Entry 6H82 (electron microscopy, 3.78 A resolution); this record covers chains G and X of the 32 polymer chains in the assembly.

# Chain G (and X)
Protein: VP4
Source organism: Haloarcula hispanica icosahedral virus 2
Notes: chain X of this document is another copy of the same molecule, construct and numbering; everything in this record applies to it too
UniProtKB: H9AZX2 (H9AZX2_9VIRU); numbering as in UniProt (aligned over 4-232)
Amino-acid sequence (229 residues; each row starts with the number of its first residue):
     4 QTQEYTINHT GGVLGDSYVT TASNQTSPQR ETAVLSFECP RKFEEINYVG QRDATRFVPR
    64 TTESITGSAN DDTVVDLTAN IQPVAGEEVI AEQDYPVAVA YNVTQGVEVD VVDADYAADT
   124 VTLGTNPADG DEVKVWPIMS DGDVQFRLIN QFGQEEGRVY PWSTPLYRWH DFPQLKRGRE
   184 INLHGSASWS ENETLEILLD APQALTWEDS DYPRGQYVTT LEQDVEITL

# How chain G and chain X interact
Contacting residue pairs - 15 pairs, chain G then chain X:
  Gln28(G) - Gln28(X)
  Gln28(G) - Pro31(X)
  Gln28(G) - Arg33(X)  hydrogen bond
  Pro31(G) - Gln28(X)
  Arg33(G) - Gln28(X)  hydrogen bond
  Arg33(G) - Arg33(X)
  Arg33(G) - Thr35(X)
  Glu34(G) - Arg33(X)
  Phe155(G) - Trp165(X)  hydrophobic
  Gly156(G) - Glu34(X)
  Gln157(G) - Pro164(X)
  Gln157(G) - Trp165(X)
  Pro164(G) - Gln157(X)
  Trp165(G) - Phe155(X)  hydrophobic
  Trp165(G) - Gln157(X)
Other interface residues (no listed pair), chain G (12 interface residues in all): Thr35, Glu158, Arg161
Other interface residues (no listed pair), chain X (13 interface residues in all): Arg150, Gly156, Glu158, Arg161

# In short
12 residues of chain G and 13 residues of chain X are in contact, with 2 hydrogen bonds. The hydrogen-bonded
pair is Gln28(G)-Arg33(X).
Chain G and chain X are both VP4 (Haloarcula hispanica icosahedral virus 2); the structure, Cryo-EM structure
of the archaeal extremophilic internal membrane containing Haloarcula hispanica icosahedral virus 2 (HHIV-2)
at ..., was determined by electron microscopy (same publication as 6H9C).
